PDB entry 6ZOA | X-ray diffraction, 3.05 A resolution | chains C and E of the 5 polymer chains in the assembly

[Chain C]
Name: Multidrug efflux pump subunit AcrB
Organism: Escherichia coli K-12
UniProt: P31224 (ACRB_ECOLI); numbering as in UniProt (aligned over 1-1049)
Amino-acid sequence (1057 residues; row label = number of the first residue in the row):
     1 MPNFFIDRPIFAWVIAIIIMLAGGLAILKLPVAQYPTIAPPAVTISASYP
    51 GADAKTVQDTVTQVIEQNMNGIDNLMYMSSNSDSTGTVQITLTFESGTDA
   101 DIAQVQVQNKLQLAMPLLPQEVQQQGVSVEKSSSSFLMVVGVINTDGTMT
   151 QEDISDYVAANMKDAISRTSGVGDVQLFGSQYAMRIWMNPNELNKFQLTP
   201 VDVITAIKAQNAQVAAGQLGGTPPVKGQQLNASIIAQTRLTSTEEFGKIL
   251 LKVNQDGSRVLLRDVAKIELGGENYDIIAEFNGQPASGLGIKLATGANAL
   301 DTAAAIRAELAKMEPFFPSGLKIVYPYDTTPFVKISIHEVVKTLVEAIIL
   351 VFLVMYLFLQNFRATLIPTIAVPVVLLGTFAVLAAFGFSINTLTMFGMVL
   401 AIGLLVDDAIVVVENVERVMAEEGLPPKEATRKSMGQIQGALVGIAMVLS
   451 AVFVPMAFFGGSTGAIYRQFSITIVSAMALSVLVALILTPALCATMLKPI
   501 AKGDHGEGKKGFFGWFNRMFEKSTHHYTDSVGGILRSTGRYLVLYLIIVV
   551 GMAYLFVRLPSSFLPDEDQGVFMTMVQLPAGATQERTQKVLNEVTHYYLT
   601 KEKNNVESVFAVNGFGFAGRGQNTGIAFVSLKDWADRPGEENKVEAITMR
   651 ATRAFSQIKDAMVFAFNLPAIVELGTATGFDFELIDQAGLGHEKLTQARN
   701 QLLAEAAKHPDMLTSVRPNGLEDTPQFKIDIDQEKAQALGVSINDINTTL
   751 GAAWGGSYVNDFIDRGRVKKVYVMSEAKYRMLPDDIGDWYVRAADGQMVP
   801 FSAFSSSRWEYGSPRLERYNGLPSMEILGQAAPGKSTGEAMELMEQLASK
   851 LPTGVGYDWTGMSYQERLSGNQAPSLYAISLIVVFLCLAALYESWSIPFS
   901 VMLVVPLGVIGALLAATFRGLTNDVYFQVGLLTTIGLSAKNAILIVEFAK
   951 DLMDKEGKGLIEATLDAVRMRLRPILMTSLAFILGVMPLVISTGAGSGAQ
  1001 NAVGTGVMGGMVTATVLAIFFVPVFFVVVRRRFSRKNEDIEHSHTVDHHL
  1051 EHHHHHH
Unresolved in the structure: 1036-1057
Construct notes: expression tag (1050-1057)
Curated features (UniProtKB/Swiss-Prot):
  - mutagenesis: His526 (H526Y: Partially restores chloramphenicol resistance to an AcrZ G30R mutant)
Residues lining bound ligands:
  - phosphatidylethanolamine (PTY), molecule 1: Gln439, Gly440, Val443, Met447, Ala451, Val454, Val883, Cys887, Ala890, Leu891, Tyr892, Glu947, Lys950, Asp951, Asp954
  - phosphatidylethanolamine (PTY), molecule 2: Ala878, Ile879, Ile882, Phe885, Ser894, Trp895, Ser896, Lys950, Arg1030, Phe1033, Ser1034, Arg1035
Reported in the primary citation:
  - binding site for dodecyl-beta-D-maltoside: Phe563, Leu674, Asp681, Asn719, Leu828
  - mutagenesis - I38A, L393A, I466A, F563A, I671A, L674A: decreased growth in response to drugs with low molecular weight (LMW)
  - mutagenesis - F563A: decreased growth in response to fusidic acid (FUA)
  - mutagenesis - F563A: decreased growth in response to novobiocin
  - mutagenesis - F380A/F563A: decreased growth in response to FUA
  - mutagenesis - F380A/F563A: unchanged growth in response to doxorubicin
  - mutagenesis - I38A, L393A, I466A, I671A, L674A: decreased growth in response to beta-lactams, linezolid, and phenicols
  - mutagenesis - F380A/F563A, F563A/L674A: abolished growth in response to DDM
  - mutagenesis - F380A/F563A, F563A: decreased growth in response to beta-lactams
  - mutagenesis - F563A: decreased growth in response to phenicols
  - mutagenesis - G621P: unchanged growth in response to RFB
  - mutagenesis - T934A, L937A: decreased growth in response to erythromycin
  - mutagenesis - T934A, L937A: unchanged growth in response to Doxorubicin
  - mutagenesis - G621P: decreased growth in response to 3-FOR
  - catalytic residues: Asp407, Asp408, Lys940 (citing earlier work)
  - mutagenesis - T934A, L937A: increased growth in response to beta-lactams
  - mutagenesis - T934A, L937A: increased growth in response to novobiocin
  - mutagenesis - A981C: unchanged growth in response to all the tested drugs

[Chain E]
Name: Darpin
Organism: synthetic construct
Notes: antibody fragment or engineered binder
Amino-acid sequence (169 residues; each row starts with the number of its first residue):
     1 MRGSHHHHHHGSDLGKKLLEAARAGRDDEVRILMANGADVNAADVVGWTP
    51 LHLAAYWGHLEIVEVLLKNGADVNAYDTLGSTPLHLAAHFGHLEIVEVLL
   101 KNGADVNAKDDNGITPLHLAANRGHLEIVEVLLKYGADVNAQDKFGKTAF
   151 DISINNGNEDLAEILQKLN
Unresolved in the structure: 1-12, 167-169

[How chain C and chain E interact]
Residue-residue contacts (8):
  Leu230(C) - Val45(E)  hydrophobic
  Lys248(C) - Asn155(E)
  Lys248(C) - Asn156(E)  hydrogen bond
  Arg259(C) - Asn155(E)  hydrogen bond
  Leu261(C) - Asn155(E)
  Arg263(C) - Ile154(E)  hydrogen bond (side chain-backbone)
  Arg263(C) - Asn155(E)  hydrogen bond (side chain-backbone)
  Arg263(C) - Asn156(E)
Other interface residues (no listed pair), chain C (6 interface residues in all): Gln229
Other interface residues (no listed pair), chain E (7 interface residues in all): Val46, Lys147, Gly157

[Overview]
The interface between chain C and chain E involves 6 residues on one side and 7 on the other, with 4 hydrogen
bonds. Polar pairs include Lys248(C)-Asn156(E), Arg259(C)-Asn155(E) and Arg263(C)-Ile154(E). The paper reports
catalytic residues Asp407(C), Asp408(C) and Lys940(C); I38A, L393A and I466A of chain C, among others, reduce
growth in response to drugs with low molecular weight (LMW); 12 substitutions were tested in all.
Here chain C is Multidrug efflux pump subunit AcrB (Escherichia coli K-12) and chain E is Darpin (synthetic
construct). Entry 6ZOA (Partially induced AcrB T protomer and DDM binding to the TM8/PC2 pathway of AcrB L2
protomer) was determined by X-ray diffraction (same publication as 6ZO5, 6ZO6, 6ZO7, 6ZO8, 6ZO9, 6ZOB and 6
further entries).
